8FLJ - chains A and I of the 14 polymer chains in the assembly; structure by electron microscopy, 3.48 A resolution.

[Chain A]
Molecule: CRISPR-associated endonuclease Cas1
From: Pseudomonas aeruginosa PA14
Notes: EC 3.1.-.-
UniProt: Q02ML7 (CAS1_PSEAB); residues 1-324 here = UniProt positions 1-324
Amino-acid sequence (341 residues; numbered -16 to 324; the number before each row is that of its first residue; numbers below 1 keep their minus sign (Met-16 is residue -16)):
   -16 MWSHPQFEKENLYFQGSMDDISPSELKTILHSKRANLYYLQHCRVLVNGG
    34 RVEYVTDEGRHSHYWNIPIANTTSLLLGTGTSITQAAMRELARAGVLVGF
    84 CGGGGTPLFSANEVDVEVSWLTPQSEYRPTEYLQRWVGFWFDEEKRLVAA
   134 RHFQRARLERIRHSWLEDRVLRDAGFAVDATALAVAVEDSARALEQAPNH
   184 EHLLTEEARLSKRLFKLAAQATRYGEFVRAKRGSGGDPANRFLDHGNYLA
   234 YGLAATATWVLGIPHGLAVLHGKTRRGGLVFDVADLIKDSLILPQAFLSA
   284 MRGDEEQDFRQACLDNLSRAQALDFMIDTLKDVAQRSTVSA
Unresolved in the structure: -16 to 11, 322-324
Sequence notes: expression tag (-16 to 0)
Swiss-Prot annotation at these positions:
  - binding site (Mn(2+)): Glu190, His254, Asp268
  - mutagenesis: Glu190 (E190A: Protein is unstable), Asn223 (N223A: Slight decrease in endonuclease activity), His254 (H254A: Protein is unstable), Asp265 (D265A: Considerable decrease in endonuclease activity), Asp268 (D268A: Almost complete loss of endonuclease activity)
What the authors report for this chain:
  - binding site for CRISPR repeat and prespacer, sense strand of DNA: His25, Glu184
  - mutagenesis - H25A: decreased catalytic activity on foreign DNA
  - mutagenesis - E184A: decreased stability

[Chain I]
Molecule: CRISPR leader, sense strand of DNA
Notes: engineered mutation(s): C30A,T31A,T32A,C34A,G35A,G97A,G98A,T99A,T101A,T102A,T103C,C104G,T105C,T108C,T109G,C110A,C111A,T112A,A117C,T118G
Sequence (139 nucleotides; each row starts with the number of its first residue):
     1 AAGCTTCCGACCCTTTTTTCGGACGATTTAAAAAACCCTTATAAATCAGC
    51 AAGTTACGAGACCTCGAAAAAAGAGGGTTTCTGGCGGGAAAAACTCAAAA
   101 AACGCTTCGAAATCAACCGGTTATAGGTTTTCGGAGCTA

[Chain A / chain I interface]
Pairs across the interface - 14 pairs, chain A then chain I:
  Leu187(A) with DA139(I), sugar contact
  Thr188(A) with DA139(I), base contact
  Ala191(A) with DT138(I), base contact; DA139(I), hydrogen bond to the sugar
  Arg192(A) with DT138(I), base contact
  Ser194(A) with DT138(I), hydrogen bond to the phosphate; DA139(I), hydrogen bond to the phosphate
  Lys195(A) with DG136(I), base contact; DC137(I), hydrogen bond to the base; DT138(I), sugar contact
  Phe198(A) with DT138(I), phosphate contact; DA139(I), phosphate contact
  Val211(A) with DT138(I), phosphate contact
  Arg212(A) with DT138(I), hydrogen bond to the phosphate
Interface residues without a listed pair, chain A (11 interface residues in all): Glu190, Phe210

[In short]
The interface between chain A and chain I involves 11 residues on one side and 4 on the other, with 5 hydrogen
bonds. Polar contacts include Lys195(A)-DC137(I), Ala191(A)-DA139(I) and Ser194(A)-DT138(I). The paper reports
a binding site for CRISPR repeat and prespacer, sense strand of DNA at His25(A) and Glu184(A); H25A of chain A
reduces catalytic activity on foreign DNA.
Chain A is CRISPR-associated endonuclease Cas1 (Pseudomonas aeruginosa PA14) and chain I is CRISPR leader,
sense strand of DNA; the structure, Cas1-Cas2/3 integrase and IHF bound to CRISPR leader, repeat and foreign
DNA, was determined by electron microscopy.
